PDB entry 4RR3 | X-ray diffraction, 3.10 A resolution | chains E and R of the 15 polymer chains in the assembly

Chain E:
Molecule: Capsid protein VP1
From: Enterovirus A71
Notes: engineered mutation(s): K550Q
UniProt: F6KTB0 (F6KTB0_9ENTO); aligned to UniProt positions 566-868 over residues 1-303 (the alignment contains insertions or deletions, so no single offset holds)
Amino-acid sequence (303 residues; numbered 1 to 303; the number before each row is that of its first residue):
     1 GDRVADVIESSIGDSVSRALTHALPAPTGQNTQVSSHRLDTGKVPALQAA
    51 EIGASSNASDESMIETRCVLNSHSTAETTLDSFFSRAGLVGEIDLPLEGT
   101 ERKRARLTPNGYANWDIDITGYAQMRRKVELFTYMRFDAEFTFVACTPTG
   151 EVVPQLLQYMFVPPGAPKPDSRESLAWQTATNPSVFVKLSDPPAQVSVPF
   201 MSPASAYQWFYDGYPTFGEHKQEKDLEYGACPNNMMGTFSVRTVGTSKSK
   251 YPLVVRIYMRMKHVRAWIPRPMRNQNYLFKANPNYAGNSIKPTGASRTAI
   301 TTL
Not modelled in the structure: 1-71
Differences from the reference sequence: expression tag (101-107)

Chain R:
Molecule: Capsid protein VP3
From: Enterovirus A71
UniProt: F6KTB0 (F6KTB0_9ENTO); residues 1-242 here correspond to UniProt positions 324-565 (UniProt number = residue number + 323)
Amino-acid sequence (242 residues; row label = number of the first residue in the row):
     1 GFPTELKPGTNQFLTTDDGVSAPILPNFHPTPCIHIPGEVRNLLELCQVE
    51 TILEVNNVPTNATSLMERLRFPVSAQAGKGELCAVFRADPGRSGPWQSTL
   101 LGQLCGYYTQWSGSLEVTFMFTGSFMATGKMLIAYTPPGGPLPKDRATAM
   151 LGTHVIWDFGLQSSVTLVIPWISNTHYRAHARDGVFDYYTTGLVSIWYQT
   201 NYVVPIGAPNTAYIIALAAAQKNFTMQLCKDASDILQTGTIQ
Not modelled in the structure: 179-188, 241-242
Differences from the reference sequence: engineered mutation Gln-227 (Lys550 in F6KTB0)

Interface between chain E and chain R:
Pairs across the interface (7):
  His-73(E) with Pro-32(R)
  Ser-74(E) with His-29(R), hydrogen bond
  Ala-76(E) with His-29(R)
  Glu-77(E) with Asn-27(R); Phe-28(R); His-29(R), hydrogen bond (side chain-backbone)
  Ser-82(E) with Asn-27(R)
Other interface residues (no listed pair), chain E (7 interface residues in all): Asp-81, Ser-85

Overview:
The interface between chain E and chain R involves 7 residues on one side and 4 on the other; the contacts
include 2 hydrogen bonds. Polar pairs include Ser-74(E)/His-29(R) and Glu-77(E)/His-29(R).
Here chain E is Capsid protein VP1 and chain R is Capsid protein VP3, both from Enterovirus A71. Entry 4RR3
(Crystal structure of a recombinant EV71 virus particle) was determined by X-ray diffraction, deposited
together with 4RQP and 4RS5.
